PDB entry 8E12 | X-ray diffraction, 3.00 A resolution | chains A and C of the 3 polymer chains in the assembly

[Chain A (and C)]
Name: BGL14
From: synthetic construct
Notes: chain C of this document is another copy of the same molecule, construct and numbering; everything in this record applies to it too
Sequence (167 residues; row label = number of the first residue in the row):
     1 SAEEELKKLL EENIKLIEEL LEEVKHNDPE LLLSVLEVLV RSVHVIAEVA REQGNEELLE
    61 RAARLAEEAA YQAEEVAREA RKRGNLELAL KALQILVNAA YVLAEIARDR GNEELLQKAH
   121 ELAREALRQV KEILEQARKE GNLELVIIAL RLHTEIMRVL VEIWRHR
Disordered / not traced: 1-2, 167 (chain C: 1-2, 51-55)
From the paper describing this entry:
  - self-association interface (contacts with another copy of this molecule); pairs are residue here / residue on that copy: His153-Asn13 (hydrogen bond)

[How chain A and chain C interact]
Residue-residue contacts (11; chain A residue first):
  Asn13(A) with Met157(C)
  Leu16(A) with Leu150(C)
  Ile17(A) with Leu150(C), hydrophobic
  Leu20(A) with Val146(C), hydrophobic; Leu150(C), hydrophobic
  Leu31(A) with Ile147(C)
  Ser34(A) with Ile147(C); Arg151(C)
  Val38(A) with Leu150(C), hydrophobic; Arg151(C); Thr154(C)
Also at the interface, not in a pair above, chain A (14 interface residues in all): Leu9, Leu10, Glu12, Ser42, Val45, Ile46, Val49
Also at the interface, not in a pair above, chain C (8 interface residues in all): His153, Val161

[Summary]
Chain A and chain C form an interface of 14 and 8 residues respectively. The paper reports a self-association
interface involving His153(A).
Chain A and chain C are both BGL14 (synthetic construct); the structure, Homotrimeric variant of tcTRP9,
BGL14, was determined by X-ray diffraction, deposited together with 8E0L, 8E0M, 8E0N and 8E0O.
